6AN8 - chains A and P of the 4 polymer chains in the assembly; structure by X-ray diffraction, 2.60 A resolution.

== Chain A ==
Name: HIV-1 reverse transcriptase P66 subunit
Organism: Human immunodeficiency virus type 1 group M subtype B (isolate BH10)
Notes: EC 2.7.7.49, 2.7.7.7
UniProt: P03366 (POL_HV1B1); residues 1-554 here correspond to UniProt positions 600-1153 (UniProt number = residue number + 599)
Sequence (556 residues; numbered -1 to 554; the number before each row is that of its first residue; numbers below 1 keep their minus sign (Met-1 is residue -1)):
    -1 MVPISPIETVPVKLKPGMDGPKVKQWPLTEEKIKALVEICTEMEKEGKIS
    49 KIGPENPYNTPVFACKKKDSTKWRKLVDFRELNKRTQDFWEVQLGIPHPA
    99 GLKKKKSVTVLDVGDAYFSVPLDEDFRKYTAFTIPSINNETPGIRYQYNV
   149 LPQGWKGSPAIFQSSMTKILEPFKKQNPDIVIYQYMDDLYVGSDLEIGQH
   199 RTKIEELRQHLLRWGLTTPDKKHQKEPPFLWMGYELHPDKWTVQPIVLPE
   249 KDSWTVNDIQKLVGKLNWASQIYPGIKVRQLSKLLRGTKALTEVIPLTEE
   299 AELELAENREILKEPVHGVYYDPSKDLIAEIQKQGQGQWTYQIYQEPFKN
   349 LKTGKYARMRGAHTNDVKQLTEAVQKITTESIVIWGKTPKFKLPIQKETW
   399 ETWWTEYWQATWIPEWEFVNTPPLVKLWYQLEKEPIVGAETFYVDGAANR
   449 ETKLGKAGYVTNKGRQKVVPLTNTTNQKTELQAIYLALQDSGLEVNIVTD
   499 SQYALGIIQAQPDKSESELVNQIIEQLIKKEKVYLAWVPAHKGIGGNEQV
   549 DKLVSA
Disordered / not traced: 554
Construct notes: initiating methionine (-1); expression tag (0); engineered mutation Cys63 (Ile662 in P03366), Ser280 (Cys879 in P03366)
Metal / ion sites: Mg2+ site 1: Asp110, Val111, Asp185 (together with D4T); Mg2+ site 2: Asp443, Glu478, Asp498
Residues lining bound ligands: D4T (2',3'-dehydro-2',3'-deoxy-thymidine 5'-triphosphate): Lys65, Arg72, Asp110, Val111, Gly112, Asp113, Ala114, Tyr115, Gln151, Met184, Asp185, Lys220
UniProt features mapped onto this chain:
  - region: Phe227 to His235 (RT 'primer grip')
  - motif: Trp398 to Trp414 (Tryptophan repeat motif)
  - binding site (Mg(2+)): Asp110, Asp185, Asp186, Asp443, Glu478, Asp498, Asp549
  - site: Trp401 (Essential for RT p66/p51 heterodimerization), Trp414 (Essential for RT p66/p51 heterodimerization), Phe440, Tyr441 (Cleavage)

== Chain P ==
Molecule: 21-nt DNA strand
Sequence (21 nucleotides; row label = number of the first residue in the row):
   802 ACAGTCCCTGTTCGGGCGCCX
Disordered / not traced: 802
Modified positions: DDG (2',3'-dideoxy-guanosine-5'-monophosphate) at position 822

== Chain A / chain P interface ==
Contacting residue pairs (31):
  Tyr115(A) with DDG_822(P), base contact
  Tyr183(A) with DC821(P), hydrogen bond to the base; DDG_822(P), sugar contact
  Met184(A) with DDG_822(P), sugar contact
  Asp185(A) with DDG_822(P), sugar contact
  Asp186(A) with DDG_822(P), sugar contact
  Met230(A) with DC821(P), sugar contact
  Gly231(A) with DC821(P), phosphate contact
  Asn255(A) with DC818(P), hydrogen bond to the phosphate
  Gln258(A) with DG817(P), phosphate contact; DC818(P), sugar contact
  Lys259(A) with DC818(P), phosphate contact; DG819(P), phosphate contact
  Gly262(A) with DG819(P), sugar contact
  Lys263(A) with DG819(P), sugar contact
  Trp266(A) with DC820(P), sugar contact
  Arg358(A) with DT812(P), salt bridge to the phosphate
  Gly359(A) with DG811(P), phosphate contact
  Ala360(A) with DG811(P), hydrogen bond to the phosphate
  His361(A) with DT810(P), salt bridge to the phosphate
  Arg448(A) with DT806(P), hydrogen bond to the base; DC807(P), hydrogen bond to the sugar
  Lys451(A) with DC808(P), salt bridge to the phosphate
  Thr473(A) with DC808(P), hydrogen bond to the phosphate; DC809(P), hydrogen bond to the phosphate
  Gln475(A) with DC808(P), phosphate contact; DC809(P), sugar contact
  Lys476(A) with DC809(P), salt bridge to the phosphate
  Tyr501(A) with DC809(P), hydrogen bond to the phosphate; DT810(P), hydrogen bond to the phosphate
  Ile505(A) with DT810(P), phosphate contact
Also at the interface, not in a pair above, chain A (26 interface residues in all): Pro157, Gln242
Also at the interface, not in a pair above, chain P (14 interface residues in all): DG805

== Summary ==
The interface between chain A and chain P involves 26 residues on one side and 14 on the other; the contacts
include 9 hydrogen bonds and 4 salt bridges. Among the polar pairs are Tyr183(A)-DC821(P), Arg448(A)-DT806(P)
and Arg448(A)-DC807(P). Bound to chain A: compound D4T.
Chain A is HIV-1 reverse transcriptase P66 subunit (Human immunodeficiency virus type 1 group M subtype B
(isolate BH10)) and chain P is a 21-nt DNA strand; the structure, Structure of HIV-1 reverse transcriptase
(RT) ternary complex with a double stranded DNA and an incoming ..., was determined by X-ray diffraction,
deposited together with 6AMO, 6AN2, 6ANQ, 6ASW, 6AVM and 6AVT.
